PDB entry 4Z3M | X-ray diffraction, 2.15 A resolution | chain A

# Chain A
Name: Lysozyme C
Organism: Gallus gallus
Notes: EC 3.2.1.17
Reference sequence: P00698 (LYSC_CHICK); residues 1-129 here correspond to UniProt positions 19-147 (UniProt number = residue number + 18)
Chain sequence (129 residues; numbered 1 to 129; the number before each row is that of its first residue):
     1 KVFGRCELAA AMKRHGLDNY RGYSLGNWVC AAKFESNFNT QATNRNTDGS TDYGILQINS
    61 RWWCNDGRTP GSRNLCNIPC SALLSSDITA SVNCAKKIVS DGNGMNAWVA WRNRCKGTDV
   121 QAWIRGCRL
Disulfides: Cys6-Cys127, Cys30-Cys115, Cys64-Cys80, Cys76-Cys94
Ion coordination: Pt ion near His15 (its only coordinating residue here)
Small-molecule neighbours: 4KV (3-[2-chloranyl-2-[dimethyl(oxidanyl)-{4}-sulfanyl]-4-ethylsulfanyl-1-oxa-3{3}-thia-2{4}-platinacyclohexa-3,5-dien-6-yl]phenol): Arg14, His15, Thr89, Val92, Asn93, Lys96
UniProt features mapped onto this chain:
  - active site: Glu35, Asp52
  - binding site (substrate): Asp101

# Overview
Ligands of chain A: compound 4KV. From UniProt: active-site residues Glu35 and Asp52 and substrate-binding
residue Asp101.
Chain A is Lysozyme C (Gallus gallus); the structure, X-ray structure of the adduct formed in the reaction
between lysozyme and a platinum(II) Complex with ..., was determined by X-ray diffraction together with 4Z41
from the same study.
